3FHZ - chains C and G of the 12 polymer chains in the assembly; structure by X-ray diffraction, 3.27 A resolution.

Chain C:
Name: Arginine repressor
From: Mycobacterium tuberculosis
UniProt: P0A4Y8 (ARGR_MYCTU); residues 1-170 here = UniProt positions 1-170
Amino-acid sequence (170 residues; numbered 1 to 170; the number before each row is that of its first residue):
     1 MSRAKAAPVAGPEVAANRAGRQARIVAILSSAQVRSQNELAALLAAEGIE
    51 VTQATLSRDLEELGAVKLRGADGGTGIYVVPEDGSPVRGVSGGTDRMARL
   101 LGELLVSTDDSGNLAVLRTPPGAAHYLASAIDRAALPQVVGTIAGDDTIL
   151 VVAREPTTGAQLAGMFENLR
Not modelled in the structure: 1-10
Ligand contacts:
  - arginine (ARG), molecule 1: Asp83, His125, Ala128, Ser129, Asp132, Thr142, Ile143, Ala144
  - arginine (ARG), molecule 2: Arg118, Gly145, Asp146, Asp147, Thr148
  - arginine (ARG), molecule 3: Pro121, Gly122, Asp146

Chain G:
Molecule: 20-nt DNA strand
Sequence (20 nucleotides; each row starts with the number of its first residue):
     1 TGTTGCATAACGATGCAAAA

Interface between chain C and chain G:
Pairs across the interface (17; chain C residue first):
  Arg18(C) - DT3(G)  salt bridge to the phosphate
  Arg18(C) - DT4(G)  salt bridge to the phosphate
  Arg21(C) - DT4(G)  salt bridge to the phosphate
  Glu50(C) - DG5(G)  phosphate contact
  Val51(C) - DG5(G)  phosphate contact
  Thr52(C) - DG5(G)  hydrogen bond to the phosphate
  Thr52(C) - DC6(G)  phosphate contact
  Ala54(C) - DG5(G)  base contact
  Ala54(C) - DC6(G)  base contact
  Thr55(C) - DT4(G)  sugar contact
  Thr55(C) - DG5(G)  hydrogen bond to the phosphate
  Arg58(C) - DT4(G)  base contact
  Arg58(C) - DG5(G)  hydrogen bond to the base
  Arg58(C) - DC6(G)  base contact
  Arg69(C) - DA13(G)  salt bridge to the phosphate
  Arg99(C) - DG2(G)  phosphate contact
  Arg99(C) - DT3(G)  salt bridge to the phosphate
Other interface residues (no listed pair), chain C (13 interface residues in all): Gly73, Gly74, Thr75
Other interface residues (no listed pair), chain G (7 interface residues in all): DT14

In short:
The interface between chain C and chain G involves 13 residues on one side and 7 on the other; the contacts
include 3 hydrogen bonds and 5 salt bridges. Among the polar pairs are Arg58(C)-DG5(G), Thr52(C)-DG5(G) and
Thr55(C)-DG5(G). Chain C binds 3 copies of arginine.
Here chain C is Arginine repressor (Mycobacterium tuberculosis) and chain G is a 20-nt DNA strand. Entry 3FHZ
(Crystal structure of the arginine repressor from Mycobacterium tuberculosis bound with its DNA operator and
co-repressor ...) was determined by X-ray diffraction.
